1XDA - chains A and B; structure by X-ray diffraction, 1.80 A resolution.

== Chain A ==
Protein: Fatty acid acylated insulin
Organism: Homo sapiens
UniProtKB: P01308 (INS_HUMAN); residues 1-21 here correspond to UniProt positions 90-110 (UniProt number = residue number + 89)
Chain sequence (21 residues; numbered 1 to 21; the number before each row is that of its first residue):
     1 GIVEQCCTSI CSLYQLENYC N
Disulfides: Cys-6/Cys-11

== Chain B ==
Protein: Fatty acid acylated insulin
Organism: Homo sapiens
UniProtKB: P01308 (INS_HUMAN); residues 1-29 here correspond to UniProt positions 25-53 (UniProt number = residue number + 24)
Chain sequence (29 residues; numbered 1 to 29; the number before each row is that of its first residue):
     1 FVNQHLCGSH LVEALYLVCG ERGFFYTPK
Covalently attached groups: myristic acid (MYR) linked to Lys-29
Bound ions: Zn2+: His-10 (together with chloride ion)

== Chain A / chain B interface ==
Residue-residue contacts (25; chain A residue first):
  Ile-2(A) with Leu-11(B), hydrophobic; Leu-15(B), hydrophobic; Tyr-26(B), hydrophobic
  Val-3(A) with Gln-4(B); Tyr-26(B)
  Cys-6(A) with Leu-11(B), hydrophobic
  Cys-7(A) with Cys-7(B), disulfide; Leu-11(B), hydrophobic
  Leu-13(A) with Val-18(B), hydrophobic
  Leu-16(A) with Ala-14(B), hydrophobic; Leu-15(B)
  Glu-17(A) with Val-18(B); Arg-22(B), salt bridge
  Asn-18(A) with Phe-25(B)
  Tyr-19(A) with Leu-15(B), hydrophobic; Phe-24(B); Phe-25(B), hydrogen bond (backbone-backbone)
  Cys-20(A) with Cys-19(B), disulfide; Arg-22(B); Gly-23(B); Phe-25(B)
  Asn-21(A) with Arg-22(B), hydrogen bond (backbone-side chain); Gly-23(B), hydrogen bond (backbone-backbone); Phe-24(B), hydrogen bond (side chain-backbone); Phe-25(B)
Other interface residues (no listed pair), chain A (12 interface residues in all): Glu-4
Other interface residues (no listed pair), chain B (15 interface residues in all): Gly-8, Thr-27, Pro-28
Inter-chain disulfides: Cys-7(A)/Cys-7(B), Cys-20(A)/Cys-19(B)

== Overview ==
The interface between chain A and chain B involves 12 residues on one side and 15 on the other; the contacts
include 2 disulfide bonds, 4 hydrogen bonds and 1 salt bridge. Polar pairs include Glu-17(A)/Arg-22(B),
Asn-21(A)/Arg-22(B) and Asn-21(A)/Phe-24(B).
Chain A is Fatty acid acylated insulin and chain B is Fatty acid acylated insulin, both from Homo sapiens; the
structure, Structure of insulin, was determined by X-ray diffraction.
